PDB entry 7XYG | electron microscopy, 4.20 A resolution (low resolution: residue-level contacts below are approximate; hydrogen-bond / salt-bridge calls are withheld) | chains J and E of the 11 polymer chains in the assembly

# Chain J
Molecule: 167-nt DNA strand
Sequence (167 nucleotides; row label = number of the first residue in the row; numbers below 1 keep their minus sign (DA-9 is residue -9)):
    -9 ATCTACATGC ACAGGATGTA TATATCTGAC ACGTGCCTGG AGACTAGGGA GTAATCCCCT
    51 TGGCGGTTAA AACGCGGGGG ACAGCGCGTA CGTGCGTTTA AGCGGTGCTA GAGCTGTCTA
   111 CGACCAATTG AGCGGCCTCG GCACCGGGAT TCTCCAGGGC GGCCGAT
Disordered / not traced: -9 to 0, 147-157

# Chain E
Molecule: Histone H3
Organism: Drosophila melanogaster
UniProt: P02299 (H3_DROME); residues 1-135 here correspond to UniProt positions 2-136 (UniProt number = residue number + 1)
Chain sequence (135 residues; each row starts with the number of its first residue):
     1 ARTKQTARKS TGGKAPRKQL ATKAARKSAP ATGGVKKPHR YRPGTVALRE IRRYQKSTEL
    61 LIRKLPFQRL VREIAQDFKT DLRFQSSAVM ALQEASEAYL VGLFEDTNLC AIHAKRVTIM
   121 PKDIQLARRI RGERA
Disordered / not traced: 1-37

# Interface between chain J and chain E
Pairs across the interface (26):
  DC49(J) - Arg83(E)
  DC49(J) - Phe84(E)
  DC49(J) - Gln85(E)
  DT50(J) - Arg72(E)
  DT50(J) - Arg83(E)
  DT50(J) - Phe84(E)
  DA59(J) - Arg63(E)
  DG64(J) - Arg40(E)
  DG68(J) - Arg42(E)
  DG69(J) - Val117(E)
  DG69(J) - Thr118(E)
  DG70(J) - Lys115(E)
  DG70(J) - Arg116(E)
  DG70(J) - Val117(E)
  DG70(J) - Thr118(E)
  DG70(J) - Met120(E)
  DA71(J) - Arg116(E)
  DA71(J) - Met120(E)
  DT143(J) - His39(E)
  DT143(J) - Arg40(E)
  DT143(J) - Tyr41(E)
  DT143(J) - Arg42(E)
  DT143(J) - Thr45(E)
  DC144(J) - His39(E)
  DC144(J) - Arg40(E)
  DC144(J) - Arg42(E)
Other interface residues (no listed pair), chain J (12 interface residues in all): DA60, DG67
Other interface residues (no listed pair), chain E (16 interface residues in all): Leu82

# Summary
12 residues of chain J and 16 residues of chain E are in contact.
Chain J is a 167-nt DNA strand and chain E is Histone H3 (Drosophila melanogaster); the structure, Cryo-EM
structure of Fft3-nucleosome complex with Fft3 bound to SHL+3 position of the nucleosome, was determined by
electron microscopy.
